Entry 7WPS (electron microscopy, 4.32 A resolution (low resolution: residue-level contacts below are approximate; hydrogen-bond / salt-bridge calls are withheld)); this record covers chains S and U of the 28 polymer chains in the assembly.

[Chain S (and U)]
Name: von Willebrand antigen 2
Source organism: Homo sapiens
Notes: fragment: D1D2 domain; chain U of this document is another copy of the same molecule, construct and numbering; everything in this record applies to it too
Reference sequence: P04275 (VWF_HUMAN); residue numbers follow UniProt; this construct covers 23-763
Amino-acid sequence (741 residues; numbered 23 to 763; the number before each row is that of its first residue):
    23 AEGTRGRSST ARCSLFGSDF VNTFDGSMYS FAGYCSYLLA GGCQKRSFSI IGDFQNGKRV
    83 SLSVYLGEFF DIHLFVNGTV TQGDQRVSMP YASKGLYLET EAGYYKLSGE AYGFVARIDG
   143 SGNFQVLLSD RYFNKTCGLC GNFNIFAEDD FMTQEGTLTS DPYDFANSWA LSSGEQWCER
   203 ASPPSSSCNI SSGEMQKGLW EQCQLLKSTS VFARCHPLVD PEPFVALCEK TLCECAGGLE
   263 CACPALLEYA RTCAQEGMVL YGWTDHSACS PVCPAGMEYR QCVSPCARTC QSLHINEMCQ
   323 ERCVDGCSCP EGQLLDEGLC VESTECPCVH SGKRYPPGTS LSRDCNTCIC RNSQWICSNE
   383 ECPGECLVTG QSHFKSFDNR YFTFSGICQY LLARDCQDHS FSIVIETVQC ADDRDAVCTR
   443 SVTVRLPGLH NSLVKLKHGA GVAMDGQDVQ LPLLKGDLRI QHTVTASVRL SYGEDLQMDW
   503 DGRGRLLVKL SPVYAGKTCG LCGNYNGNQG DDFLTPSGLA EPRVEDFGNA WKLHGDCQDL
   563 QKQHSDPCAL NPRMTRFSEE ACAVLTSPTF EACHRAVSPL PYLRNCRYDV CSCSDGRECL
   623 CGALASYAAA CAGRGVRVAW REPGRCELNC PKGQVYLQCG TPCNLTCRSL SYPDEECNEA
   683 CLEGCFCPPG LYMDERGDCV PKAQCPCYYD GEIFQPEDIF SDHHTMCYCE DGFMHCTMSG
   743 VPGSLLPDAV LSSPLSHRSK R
Disordered / not traced: 23-29, 741-763
Cystine bridges: Cys35-Cys162, Cys57-Cys200, Cys65-Cys159, Cys210-Cys255, Cys225-Cys250, Cys237-Cys275, Cys257-Cys263, Cys265-Cys291, Cys295-Cys329, Cys304-Cys325, Cys308-Cys321, Cys312-Cys348, Cys331-Cys342, Cys350-Cys372, Cys367-Cys384, Cys370-Cys379, Cys388-Cys524, Cys410-Cys559, Cys418-Cys521, Cys432-Cys440, Cys570-Cys613, Cys584-Cys608, Cys595-Cys633, Cys615-Cys621, Cys623-Cys648, Cys652-Cys687, Cys661-Cys683, Cys665-Cys679, Cys669-Cys707, Cys689-Cys701, Cys709-Cys731, Cys729-Cys738
Covalently attached groups: N-acetylglucosamine (NAG) linked to Asn99, Asn156
Bound ions: Ca2+ site 1: Asp47, Asn164, Asn166, Phe168, Asp172; Ca2+ site 2: Asp400, Asn528, Asn530, Asp533, Asp534
Swiss-Prot annotation at these positions:
  - glycosylation (N-linked (GlcNAc...) asparagine): Asn99, Asn156, Asn211, Asn666
What the authors report for this chain:
  - mutagenesis - Y87S: decreased binding to D'D3 monomer
  - mutagenesis - Y87S: unchanged binding to another copy of this molecule

[Chain S / chain U interface]
Pairs across the interface (59):
  Ile409(S) - Ser723(U)
  Ile409(S) - Asp724(U)
  Ile409(S) - His725(U)
  Glu428(S) - Asp724(U)
  Val430(S) - Phe722(U)
  Val430(S) - Ser723(U)
  Val430(S) - Asp724(U)
  Gln431(S) - Ile721(U)
  Gln431(S) - Phe722(U)
  Gln431(S) - Ser723(U)
  Cys432(S) - Ile721(U)
  Ala433(S) - Ile721(U)
  Asp434(S) - Ile721(U)
  Arg442(S) - Glu714(U)
  Arg442(S) - Phe716(U)
  Arg442(S) - Phe722(U)
  Ser443(S) - Glu714(U)
  Lys457(S) - Glu714(U)
  Lys459(S) - Asp712(U)
  Lys459(S) - Gly713(U)
  Lys459(S) - Glu714(U)
  His460(S) - Glu714(U)
  His460(S) - Ile715(U)
  His460(S) - Phe716(U)
  His460(S) - Asp720(U)
  Gly461(S) - Ile715(U)
  Gln469(S) - Leu475(U)
  Asp470(S) - Val471(U)
  Asp470(S) - Gln472(U)
  Val471(S) - Asp470(U)
  Val471(S) - Gln472(U)
  Gln472(S) - Val471(U)
  Gln472(S) - Gln472(U)
  Leu473(S) - Gln472(U)
  Leu475(S) - Gln469(U)
  Arg505(S) - Gln717(U)
  Arg505(S) - Asp720(U)
  Cys559(S) - His725(U)
  Gln560(S) - His725(U)
  Asp712(S) - Lys459(U)
  Gly713(S) - Lys459(U)
  Glu714(S) - Arg442(U)
  Glu714(S) - Lys459(U)
  Glu714(S) - His460(U)
  Ile715(S) - His460(U)
  Phe716(S) - His460(U)
  Asp720(S) - Arg505(U)
  Ile721(S) - Cys432(U)
  Ile721(S) - Ala433(U)
  Ile721(S) - Asp434(U)
  Ile721(S) - Ser616(U)
  Phe722(S) - Val430(U)
  Phe722(S) - Gln431(U)
  Phe722(S) - Arg442(U)
  Ser723(S) - Val430(U)
  Ser723(S) - Gln431(U)
  Asp724(S) - Val430(U)
  His725(S) - Ile409(U)
  His725(S) - Gln560(U)
Also at the interface, not in a pair above, chain S (39 interface residues in all): Thr429, Val464, Met466, Ser616, Gln717, Glu719
Also at the interface, not in a pair above, chain U (35 interface residues in all): Glu428, Ser443, Gly461, Leu473, Pro474, Glu719

[Overview]
39 residues of chain S and 35 residues of chain U are in contact. Covalently linked N-acetylglucosamine: at
Asn99(S) and Asn156(S). The paper reports that Y87S of chain S reduces binding to D'D3 monomer; Y87S of chain
S leaves binding to another copy of this molecule unchanged.
Both chains are von Willebrand antigen 2 (Homo sapiens). Entry 7WPS (Cryo-EM structure of VWF D'D3 dimer
complexed with D1D2 at 4.3 angstron resolution (7 units)) was determined by electron microscopy together with
7WPP, 7WPQ, 7WPR and 7WQT from the same study.
